PDB entry 5T7X | X-ray diffraction, 2.35 A resolution | chains C and B of the 4 polymer chains in the assembly

# Chain C
Molecule: 18-nt DNA strand
Sequence (18 nucleotides; row label = number of the first residue in the row):
   101 GGATAGCCTA TGCTACCC

# Chain B
Name: Epstein-Barr nuclear antigen 1
From: Human herpesvirus 4 (strain B95-8)
UniProtKB: Q3KSS4 (EBNA1_EBVG); residue numbers follow UniProt; this construct covers 459-607
Amino-acid sequence (149 residues; row label = number of the first residue in the row):
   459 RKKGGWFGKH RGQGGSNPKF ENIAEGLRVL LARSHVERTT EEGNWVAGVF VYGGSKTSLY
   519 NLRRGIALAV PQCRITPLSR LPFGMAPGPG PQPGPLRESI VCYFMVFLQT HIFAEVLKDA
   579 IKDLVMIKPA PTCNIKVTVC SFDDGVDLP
Differences from the reference sequence: engineered mutation Ile-585 (Thr in Q3KSS4)
UniProt features mapped onto this chain:
  - active site: Tyr-518 (For site-specific DNA cleavage activity)
  - binding site (DNA): Lys-460, Lys-461, Tyr-518
  - site: Arg-491 (Interaction dimer-dimer), Tyr-518 (Required for episome maintenance), Asp-581 (Interaction dimer-dimer)

# Interface between chain C and chain B
Pairs across the interface - 23 pairs, chain C then chain B:
  DG101(C) / Lys-477(B)  base contact
  DG101(C) / Lys-586(B)  sugar contact
  DG102(C) / Lys-477(B)  hydrogen bond to the base
  DG102(C) / Thr-515(B)  sugar contact
  DG102(C) / Ser-516(B)  phosphate contact
  DG102(C) / Asn-519(B)  hydrogen bond to the phosphate
  DG102(C) / Pro-589(B)  phosphate contact
  DG102(C) / Thr-590(B)  hydrogen bond to the phosphate
  DA103(C) / Lys-477(B)  base contact
  DA103(C) / Ser-513(B)  hydrogen bond to the phosphate
  DA103(C) / Thr-515(B)  base contact
  DA103(C) / Pro-589(B)  phosphate contact
  DT104(C) / Lys-461(B)  hydrogen bond to the base
  DT104(C) / Thr-515(B)  base contact
  DA105(C) / Lys-461(B)  sugar contact
  DA105(C) / Gly-462(B)  base contact
  DG106(C) / Gly-462(B)  sugar contact
  DG106(C) / Gly-463(B)  hydrogen bond to the base
  DC107(C) / Gly-463(B)  sugar contact
  DC107(C) / Trp-464(B)  hydrogen bond to the sugar
  DC108(C) / Trp-464(B)  sugar contact
  DT109(C) / His-468(B)  salt bridge to the phosphate
  DA110(C) / Arg-469(B)  hydrogen bond to the sugar
Other interface residues (no listed pair), chain C (11 interface residues in all): DC113
Other interface residues (no listed pair), chain B (15 interface residues in all): Leu-554

# In short
The interface between chain C and chain B involves 11 residues on one side and 15 on the other, with 8
hydrogen bonds and 1 salt bridge. Polar contacts include DG102(C)/Lys-477(B), DT104(C)/Lys-461(B) and
DG106(C)/Gly-463(B).
Chain C is an 18-nt DNA strand and chain B is Epstein-Barr nuclear antigen 1 (Human herpesvirus 4 (strain
B95-8)); the structure, Crystal structure of HHV-4 EBNA1 DNA binding domain (patient-derived, nasopharyngeal
carcinoma) bound to DNA, was determined by X-ray diffraction.
